5HAB - chains A and B of the 4 polymer chains in the assembly; structure by X-ray diffraction, 2.30 A resolution.

# Chain A (and B)
Protein: Ribonuclease J
From: Methanolobus psychrophilus R15
Notes: EC 3.1.-.-; chain B of this document is another copy of the same molecule, construct and numbering; everything in this record applies to it too
UniProtKB: K4MAF9 (K4MAF9_9EURY); residue numbers follow UniProt; this construct covers 2-448
Sequence (470 residues; row label = number of the first residue in the row; numbers below 1 keep their minus sign (Met-21 is residue -21)):
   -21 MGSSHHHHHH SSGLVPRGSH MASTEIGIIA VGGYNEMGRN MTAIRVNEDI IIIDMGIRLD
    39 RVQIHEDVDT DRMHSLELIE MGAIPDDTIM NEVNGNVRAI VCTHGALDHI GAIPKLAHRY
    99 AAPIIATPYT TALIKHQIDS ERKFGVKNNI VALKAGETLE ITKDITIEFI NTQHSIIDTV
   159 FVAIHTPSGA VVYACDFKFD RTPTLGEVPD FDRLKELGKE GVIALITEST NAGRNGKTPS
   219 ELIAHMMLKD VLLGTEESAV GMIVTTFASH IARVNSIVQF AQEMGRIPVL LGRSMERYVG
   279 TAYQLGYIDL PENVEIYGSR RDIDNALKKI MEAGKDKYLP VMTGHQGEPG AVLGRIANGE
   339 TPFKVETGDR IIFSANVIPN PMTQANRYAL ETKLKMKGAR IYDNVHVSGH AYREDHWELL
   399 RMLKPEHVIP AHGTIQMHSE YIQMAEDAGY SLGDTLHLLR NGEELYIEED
Unresolved in the structure: -21 to -20, -5 to -1, 118-124 (chain B: -21 to -15)
Differences from the reference sequence: initiating methionine (-21); expression tag (-20 to 1); engineered mutation Ala84 (His in K4MAF9)

# Interface between chain A and chain B
Pairs across the interface - 53 pairs, chain A then chain B:
  Arg179(A) - Gly232(B)  hydrogen bond (side chain-backbone)
  Arg179(A) - Thr233(B)
  Arg179(A) - Glu234(B)  salt bridge
  Phe189(A) - Glu234(B)
  Lys193(A) - Glu234(B)  salt bridge
  Asn213(A) - Ile379(B)  hydrogen bond (side chain-backbone)
  Asn213(A) - Tyr380(B)
  Asn213(A) - Asp381(B)  hydrogen bond (side chain-backbone)
  Gly214(A) - Ile379(B)
  Gly214(A) - Tyr380(B)
  Lys215(A) - Asp228(B)  salt bridge
  Lys215(A) - Val229(B)
  Lys215(A) - Gly232(B)
  Ser218(A) - Asp228(B)
  Ile221(A) - Ile221(B)  hydrophobic
  Ile221(A) - Met224(B)  hydrophobic
  Ile221(A) - Met225(B)  hydrophobic
  Met224(A) - Ile221(B)  hydrophobic
  Met225(A) - Ile221(B)  hydrophobic
  Asp228(A) - Lys215(B)  salt bridge
  Asp228(A) - Ser218(B)
  Val229(A) - Lys215(B)
  Gly232(A) - Arg179(B)  hydrogen bond (backbone-side chain)
  Gly232(A) - Lys215(B)  hydrogen bond (backbone-side chain)
  Thr233(A) - Glu396(B)
  Glu234(A) - Phe189(B)
  Glu234(A) - Lys193(B)  salt bridge
  Glu234(A) - Glu396(B)
  Glu234(A) - Arg399(B)
  Glu235(A) - Trp395(B)  hydrogen bond
  Glu235(A) - Arg399(B)  salt bridge
  Arg348(A) - Glu396(B)  salt bridge
  Arg378(A) - Arg391(B)
  Arg378(A) - Glu392(B)  salt bridge
  Arg378(A) - Trp395(B)
  Arg378(A) - Asp425(B)  salt bridge
  Ile379(A) - Asn213(B)  hydrogen bond (backbone-side chain)
  Ile379(A) - Gly214(B)
  Tyr380(A) - Asn213(B)
  Tyr380(A) - Gly214(B)
  Tyr380(A) - Glu392(B)
  Asp381(A) - Asn213(B)  hydrogen bond (backbone-side chain)
  Arg391(A) - Arg378(B)
  Glu392(A) - Arg378(B)  salt bridge
  Glu392(A) - Tyr380(B)
  Trp395(A) - Glu235(B)  hydrogen bond
  Trp395(A) - Arg378(B)
  Glu396(A) - Thr233(B)  hydrogen bond
  Glu396(A) - Glu234(B)  hydrogen bond (side chain-backbone)
  Glu396(A) - Arg348(B)  salt bridge
  Arg399(A) - Glu235(B)  salt bridge
  Met422(A) - Arg378(B)
  Asp425(A) - Arg378(B)  salt bridge
Other interface residues (no listed pair), chain A (30 interface residues in all): Leu220, Met400
Other interface residues (no listed pair), chain B (30 interface residues in all): Thr345, Gly346, Met400

# In short
Chain A and chain B each contribute 30 residues to their interface; the contacts include 11 hydrogen bonds and
13 salt bridges. Among the polar pairs are Arg179(A)-Glu234(B), Lys193(A)-Glu234(B) and Lys215(A)-Asp228(B).
Both chains are Ribonuclease J (Methanolobus psychrophilus R15). Entry 5HAB (Crystal structure of mpy-RNase J
(mutant H84A), an archaeal RNase J from Methanolobus psychrophilus R15, complex ...) was determined by X-ray
diffraction.
